1CKI - chains A and B; structure by X-ray diffraction, 2.30 A resolution.

== Chain A (and B) ==
Name: Casein kinase I delta
Organism: Rattus norvegicus
Notes: EC 2.7.1.-; engineered mutation(s): C-TERMINAL TRUNCATION MUTANT CONTAINING RESIDUES 1 - 317; chain B of this document is another copy of the same molecule, construct and numbering; everything in this record applies to it too
UniProtKB: Q06486 (KC1D_RAT); the author numbering skips numbers that UniProt does not, so the offset changes along the chain: 1-4 = UniProt 1-4; 8-140 = UniProt 5-137; 143-322 = UniProt 138-317
Amino-acid sequence (317 residues; each row starts with the number of its first residue; note: 5 numbers in that range are skipped by the numbering (no residue carries them; nothing is unmodelled there)):
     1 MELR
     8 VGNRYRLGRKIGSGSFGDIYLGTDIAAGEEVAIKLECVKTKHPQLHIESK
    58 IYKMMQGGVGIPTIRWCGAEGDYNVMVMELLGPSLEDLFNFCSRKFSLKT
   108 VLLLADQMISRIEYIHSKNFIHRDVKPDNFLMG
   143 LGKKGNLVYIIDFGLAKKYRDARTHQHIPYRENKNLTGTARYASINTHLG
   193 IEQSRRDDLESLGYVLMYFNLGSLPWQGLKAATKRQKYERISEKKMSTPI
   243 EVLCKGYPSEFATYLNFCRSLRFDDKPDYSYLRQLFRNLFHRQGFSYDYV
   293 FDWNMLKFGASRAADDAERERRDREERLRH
Unresolved in the structure: 222-228, 305-322 (chain B: 222-228, 299-322)
Swiss-Prot annotation at these positions:
  - region: His-322 (Autoinhibitory)
  - active site: Asp-131 (Proton acceptor)
  - binding site (ATP): Ile-18 to Ile-26, Lys-41

== Interface between chain A and chain B ==
Contacting residue pairs (30; chain A residue first):
  Tyr-172(A) / Val-66(B)
  Arg-173(A) / Gly-64(B)
  Arg-173(A) / Val-66(B)
  Arg-173(A) / Tyr-121(B)
  Arg-173(A) / Lys-125(B)
  Glu-174(A) / Gly-64(B)  hydrogen bond (backbone-backbone)
  Glu-174(A) / Gly-65(B)
  Glu-174(A) / Val-66(B)
  Ile-187(A) / Tyr-291(B)  hydrophobic
  His-190(A) / Lys-145(B)
  Leu-191(A) / Lys-145(B)
  Leu-191(A) / Lys-146(B)  hydrogen bond (backbone-side chain)
  Leu-191(A) / Tyr-291(B)
  Tyr-230(A) / Lys-145(B)
  Glu-231(A) / Gly-144(B)
  Glu-231(A) / Lys-145(B)  salt bridge
  Ser-234(A) / Lys-145(B)
  Glu-235(A) / Gly-144(B)
  Met-238(A) / Lys-145(B)
  Met-238(A) / Asn-148(B)  hydrogen bond
  Glu-243(A) / Ser-288(B)  hydrogen bond
  Asn-258(A) / Ser-288(B)
  Asn-258(A) / Tyr-289(B)  hydrogen bond (side chain-backbone)
  Arg-261(A) / Tyr-289(B)  hydrogen bond (side chain-backbone)
  Ser-262(A) / Arg-279(B)  hydrogen bond (backbone-side chain)
  Ser-262(A) / Tyr-289(B)
  Arg-264(A) / Ser-272(B)
  Arg-264(A) / Arg-275(B)
  Arg-264(A) / Gln-276(B)
  Arg-264(A) / Arg-279(B)
Also at the interface, not in a pair above, chain A (20 interface residues in all): Gly-192, Ile-193, Ile-242, Leu-263
Also at the interface, not in a pair above, chain B (18 interface residues in all): Arg-118, Leu-149

== Summary ==
The interface between chain A and chain B involves 20 residues on one side and 18 on the other, with 7
hydrogen bonds and 1 salt bridge. Polar pairs include Glu-231(A)/Lys-145(B), Leu-191(A)/Lys-146(B) and
Met-238(A)/Asn-148(B).
Chain A and chain B are both Casein kinase I delta (Rattus norvegicus); the structure, Recombinant casein
kinase I delta truncation mutant containing residues 1-317, was determined by X-ray diffraction (same
publication as 1CKJ).
